PDB entry 1NIK | X-ray diffraction, 4.10 A resolution (low resolution: residue-level contacts below are approximate; hydrogen-bond / salt-bridge calls are withheld) | chains A and B of the 12 polymer chains in the assembly

== Chain A ==
Molecule: RPB1
Organism: Saccharomyces cerevisiae
Notes: EC 2.7.7.6
UniProtKB: P04050 (RPB1_YEAST); numbering as in UniProt (aligned over 1-1733)
Chain sequence (1733 residues; row label = number of the first residue in the row):
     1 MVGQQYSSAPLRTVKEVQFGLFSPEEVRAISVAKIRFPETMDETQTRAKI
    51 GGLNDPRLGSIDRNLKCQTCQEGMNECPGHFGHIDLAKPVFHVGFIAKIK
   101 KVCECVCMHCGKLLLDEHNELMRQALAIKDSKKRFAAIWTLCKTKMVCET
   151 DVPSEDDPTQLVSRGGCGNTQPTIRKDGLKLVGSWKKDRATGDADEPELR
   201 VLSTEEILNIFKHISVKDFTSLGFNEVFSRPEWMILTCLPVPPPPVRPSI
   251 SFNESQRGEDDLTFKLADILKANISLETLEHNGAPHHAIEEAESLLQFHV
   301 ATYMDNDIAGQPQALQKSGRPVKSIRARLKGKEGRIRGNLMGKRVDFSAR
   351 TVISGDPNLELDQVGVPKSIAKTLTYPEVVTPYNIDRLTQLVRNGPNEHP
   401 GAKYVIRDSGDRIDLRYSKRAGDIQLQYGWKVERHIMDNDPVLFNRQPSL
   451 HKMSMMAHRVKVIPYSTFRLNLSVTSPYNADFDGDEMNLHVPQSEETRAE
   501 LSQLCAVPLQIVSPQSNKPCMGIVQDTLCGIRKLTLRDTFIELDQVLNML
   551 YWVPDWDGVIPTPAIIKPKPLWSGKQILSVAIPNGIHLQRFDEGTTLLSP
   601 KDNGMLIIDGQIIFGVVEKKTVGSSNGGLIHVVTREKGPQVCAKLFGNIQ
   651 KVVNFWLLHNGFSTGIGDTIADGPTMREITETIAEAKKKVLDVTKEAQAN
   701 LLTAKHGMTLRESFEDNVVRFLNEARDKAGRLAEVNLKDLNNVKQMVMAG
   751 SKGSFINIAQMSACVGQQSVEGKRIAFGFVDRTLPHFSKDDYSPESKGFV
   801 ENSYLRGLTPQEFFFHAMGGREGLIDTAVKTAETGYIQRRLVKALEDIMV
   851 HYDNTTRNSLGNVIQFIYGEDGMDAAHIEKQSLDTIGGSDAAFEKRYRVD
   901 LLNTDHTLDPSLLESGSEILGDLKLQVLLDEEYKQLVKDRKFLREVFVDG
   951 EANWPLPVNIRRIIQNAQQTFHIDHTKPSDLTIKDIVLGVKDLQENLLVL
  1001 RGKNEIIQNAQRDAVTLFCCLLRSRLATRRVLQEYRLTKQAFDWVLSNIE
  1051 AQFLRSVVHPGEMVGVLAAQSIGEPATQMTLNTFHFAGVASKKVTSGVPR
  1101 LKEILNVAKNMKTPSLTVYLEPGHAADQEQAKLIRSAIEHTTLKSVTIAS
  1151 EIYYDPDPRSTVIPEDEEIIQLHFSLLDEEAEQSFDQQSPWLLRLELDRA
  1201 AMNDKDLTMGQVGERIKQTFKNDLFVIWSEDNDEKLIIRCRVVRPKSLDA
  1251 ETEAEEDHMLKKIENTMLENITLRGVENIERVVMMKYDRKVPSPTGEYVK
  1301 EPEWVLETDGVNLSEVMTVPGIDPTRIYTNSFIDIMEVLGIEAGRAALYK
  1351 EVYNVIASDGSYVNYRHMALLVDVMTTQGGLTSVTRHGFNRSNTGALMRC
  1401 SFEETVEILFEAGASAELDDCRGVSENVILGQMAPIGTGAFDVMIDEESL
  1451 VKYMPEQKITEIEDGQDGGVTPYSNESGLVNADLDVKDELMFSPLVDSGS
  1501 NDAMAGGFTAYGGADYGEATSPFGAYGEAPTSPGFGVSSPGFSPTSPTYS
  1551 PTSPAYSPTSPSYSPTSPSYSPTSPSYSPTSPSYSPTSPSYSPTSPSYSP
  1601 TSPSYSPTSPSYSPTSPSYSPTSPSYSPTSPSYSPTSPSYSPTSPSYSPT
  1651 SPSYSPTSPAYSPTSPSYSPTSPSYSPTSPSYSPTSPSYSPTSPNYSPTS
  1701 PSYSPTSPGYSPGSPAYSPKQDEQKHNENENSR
Not modelled in the structure: 1, 155-160, 187-198, 250-258, 315-320, 1082-1091, 1177-1186, 1244-1253, 1453-1733
Curated features (UniProtKB/Swiss-Prot):
  - region: Pro248 to Asp260 (Lid loop), Asn306 to Lys323 (Rudder loop), Pro810 to Glu822 (Bridging helix)
  - binding site (Zn(2+)): Cys67, Cys70, Cys77, His80, Cys107, Cys110, Cys148, Cys167
  - binding site (Mg(2+)): Asp481, Asp483, Asp485
  - modified residue: Thr1471 (Phosphothreonine)
  - cross-link (Glycyl lysine isopeptide (Lys-Gly)): Lys695 (interchain with G-Cter in ubiquitin), Lys1246 (interchain with G-Cter in ubiquitin), Lys1350 (interchain with G-Cter in ubiquitin)
Bound ions: Zn2+ site 1: Cys67, Cys70, His80; Zn2+ site 2: Cys110, Cys167

== Chain B ==
Molecule: ORF YOR151c
Organism: Saccharomyces cerevisiae
Notes: EC 2.7.7.6
UniProtKB: P08518 (RPB2_YEAST); residues 1-1224 here = UniProt positions 1-1224
Chain sequence (1224 residues; each row starts with the number of its first residue):
     1 MSDLANSEKYYDEDPYGFEDESAPITAEDSWAVISAFFREKGLVSQQLDS
    51 FNQFVDYTLQDIICEDSTLILEQLAQHTTESDNISRKYEISFGKIYVTKP
   101 MVNESDGVTHALYPQEARLRNLTYSSGLFVDVKKRTYEAIDVPGRELKYE
   151 LIAEESEDDSESGKVFIGRLPIMLRSKNCYLSEATESDLYKLKECPFDMG
   201 GYFIINGSEKVLIAQERSAGNIVQVFKKAAPSPISHVAEIRSALEKGSRF
   251 ISTLQVKLYGREGSSARTIKATLPYIKQDIPIVIIFRALGIIPDGEILEH
   301 ICYDVNDWQMLEMLKPCVEDGFVIQDRETALDFIGRRGTALGIKKEKRIQ
   351 YAKDILQKEFLPHITQLEGFESRKAFFLGYMINRLLLCALDRKDQDDRDH
   401 FGKKRLDLAGPLLAQLFKTLFKKLTKDIFRYMQRTVEEAHDFNMKLAINA
   451 KTITSGLKYALATGNWGEQKKAMSSRAGVSQVLNRYTYSSTLSHLRRTNT
   501 PIGRDGKLAKPRQLHNTHWGLVCPAETPEGQACGLVKNLSLMSCISVGTD
   551 PMPIITFLSEWGMEPLEDYVPHQSPDATRVFVNGVWHGVHRNPARLMETL
   601 RTLRRKGDINPEVSMIRDIREKELKIFTDAGRVYRPLFIVEDDESLGHKE
   651 LKVRKGHIAKLMATEYQDIEGGFEDVEEYTWSSLLNEGLVEYIDAEEEES
   701 ILIAMQPEDLEPAEANEENDLDVDPAKRIRVSHHATTFTHCEIHPSMILG
   751 VAASIIPFPDHNQSPRNTYQSAMGKQAMGVFLTNYNVRMDTMANILYYPQ
   801 KPLGTTRAMEYLKFRELPAGQNAIVAIACYSGYNQEDSMIMNQSSIDRGL
   851 FRSLFFRSYMDQEKKYGMSITETFEKPQRTNTLRMKHGTYDKLDDDGLIA
   901 PGVRVSGEDVIIGKTTPISPDEEELGQRTAYHSKRDASTPLRSTENGIVD
   951 QVLVTTNQDGLKFVKVRVRTTKIPQIGDKFASRHGQKGTIGITYRREDMP
  1001 FTAEGIVPDLIINPHAIPSRMTVAHLIECLLSKVAALSGNEGDASPFTDI
  1051 TVEGISKLLREHGYQSRGFEVMYNGHTGKKLMAQIFFGPTYYQRLRHMVD
  1101 DKIHARARGPMQVLTRQPVEGRSRDGGLRFGEMERDCMIAHGAASFLKER
  1151 LMEASDAFRVHICGICGLMTVIAKLNHNQFECKGCDNKIDIYQIHIPYAA
  1201 KLLFQELMAMNITPRLYTDRSRDF
Not modelled in the structure: 1-19, 71-89, 135-163, 336-344, 438-445, 468-476, 503-508, 669-677, 716-721, 920-932
Bound ions: Zn2+: Cys1163, Cys1166, Cys1182, Cys1185

== Chain A / chain B interface ==
Pairs across the interface - 392 pairs, chain A then chain B:
  Val2(A) with Ala1157(B)
  Gln4(A) with Arg1159(B)
  Gln5(A) with Arg1159(B)
  Tyr6(A) with Arg1159(B); Leu1175(B)
  Ser7(A) with His1161(B); Gln1193(B)
  Ser8(A) with Asn1178(B); Phe1180(B)
  Ala9(A) with Phe1180(B); Gln1193(B)
  Pro10(A) with Ile1191(B); Tyr1192(B); Gln1193(B)
  Leu11(A) with Gln1193(B); Ile1194(B); His1195(B)
  Arg12(A) with Tyr1192(B); Gln1193(B); Ile1194(B); Thr1218(B)
  Thr13(A) with Thr1218(B)
  Val14(A) with Tyr1217(B)
  Lys15(A) with Tyr1217(B); Thr1218(B); Asp1219(B); Arg1220(B)
  Glu16(A) with Arg1215(B); Leu1216(B); Tyr1217(B); Asp1219(B); Arg1220(B); Arg1222(B)
  Val17(A) with Arg1215(B)
  Gln18(A) with Thr1213(B); Arg1215(B); Tyr1217(B)
  Phe19(A) with Leu1207(B); Thr1213(B)
  Gly20(A) with Ile1212(B); Thr1213(B)
  Leu21(A) with Asn1211(B); Thr1213(B)
  Phe22(A) with Leu1168(B); Met1208(B); Asn1211(B); Thr1213(B)
  Glu26(A) with Arg1215(B)
  Ile30(A) with Leu1168(B); Thr1170(B); Lys1183(B)
  Gln68(A) with Ile1172(B)
  Thr69(A) with Lys1174(B)
  Cys70(A) with Ile1172(B); Ala1173(B)
  Gln71(A) with Asn1176(B)
  Glu72(A) with Leu1175(B)
  Glu76(A) with Phe1158(B); Arg1159(B); Leu1175(B)
  Gly79(A) with Lys1201(B); Gln1205(B)
  Phe81(A) with Gln1205(B); Met1208(B); Ala1209(B)
  His92(A) with Met1210(B)
  Phe228(A) with Arg1215(B)
  Leu236(A) with Asn1211(B)
  Pro240(A) with Met1208(B)
  Pro242(A) with Ala1209(B)
  Pro245(A) with Leu1114(B); Tyr1198(B); Lys1201(B)
  Val246(A) with Leu1114(B); Leu1202(B); Gln1205(B)
  Pro248(A) with Leu1114(B)
  Tyr303(A) with Ala1209(B)
  Met304(A) with Met1210(B)
  Ile325(A) with Met1210(B)
  Arg328(A) with Glu1206(B)
  Leu329(A) with Leu1203(B); Glu1206(B); Leu1207(B); Met1210(B)
  Arg335(A) with Leu1114(B); Leu1202(B); Glu1206(B)
  Arg337(A) with Arg1129(B)
  Gly338(A) with Gln1117(B); Arg1129(B)
  Asn339(A) with Thr1115(B); Gln1117(B); Asp1156(B); Ala1199(B)
  Leu340(A) with Pro1197(B); Ala1200(B); Leu1203(B)
  Met341(A) with Glu1132(B); Arg1135(B)
  Gly342(A) with Arg1129(B); Phe1130(B); Gly1131(B)
  Lys343(A) with Gln1117(B); Arg1129(B); Phe1130(B); Leu1151(B); Ser1155(B); Asp1156(B); Pro1197(B)
  Arg344(A) with Pro1118(B); Glu1120(B); Gly1127(B); Leu1128(B); Ser1155(B)
  Val345(A) with Gly1127(B); Leu1128(B); Arg1150(B); Ala1154(B)
  Asp346(A) with Arg1106(B); Arg1108(B); Pro1118(B); Arg1150(B); Ala1154(B); Ser1155(B)
  Phe347(A) with Arg1106(B); Ala1107(B); Arg1108(B); Arg1150(B)
  Ser348(A) with Ala1105(B); Arg1106(B); Leu1128(B)
  Ala349(A) with Ala1105(B); Leu1128(B)
  Arg350(A) with Lys1102(B); Ile1103(B); His1104(B); Leu1128(B)
  Thr351(A) with Ile1103(B)
  Val352(A) with Val1099(B)
  Asp356(A) with Tyr833(B)
  Pro357(A) with Ser831(B); Gly832(B); Tyr833(B)
  Asn358(A) with Tyr833(B)
  Ile370(A) with Ala1105(B)
  Thr373(A) with Ala1105(B); Ala1107(B)
  Leu374(A) with Arg1106(B)
  Arg412(A) with Arg1108(B)
  Leu443(A) with Met1138(B); Phe1146(B)
  Asn445(A) with Glu1134(B)
  Gln447(A) with Arg1129(B); Glu1134(B)
  Ser449(A) with Met1133(B); Glu1134(B); Cys1137(B)
  His451(A) with Cys1137(B)
  Lys452(A) with Ala1140(B); His1141(B)
  Met455(A) with Phe1130(B); Glu1134(B); Cys1137(B); Met1138(B); His1141(B)
  Tyr465(A) with Ile976(B)
  Ser466(A) with Gln975(B); Val1099(B); Asp1100(B); Ile1103(B)
  Thr467(A) with Ile976(B); Gly977(B); Val1099(B)
  Arg469(A) with Ile976(B); Gly991(B)
  Leu472(A) with Gln835(B)
  Asp481(A) with Glu836(B); Asp837(B)
  Phe482(A) with Gln835(B); Glu836(B); Asp837(B); Ser838(B); Thr989(B)
  Asp483(A) with Glu836(B); Asp837(B); Lys979(B); Lys987(B); Thr989(B)
  Gly484(A) with Thr989(B)
  Glu486(A) with Lys1102(B)
  Asn488(A) with Leu1128(B)
  His490(A) with Phe1130(B); Arg1150(B)
  Val491(A) with Arg1150(B)
  Pro492(A) with Glu1149(B)
  Gln493(A) with Glu1149(B)
  Ser494(A) with Glu1149(B); Glu1153(B)
  Thr497(A) with Phe1146(B); Glu1149(B)
  Glu500(A) with Ala1143(B); Ala1144(B); Ser1145(B); Phe1146(B)
  Leu501(A) with Phe1146(B)
  Leu504(A) with His1141(B); Gly1142(B)
  Cys505(A) with His1141(B)
  Gln510(A) with His1141(B)
  Val524(A) with Gln835(B)
  Gln525(A) with Gln835(B); Glu836(B); His1015(B)
  Asp526(A) with Cys829(B); Gly832(B); Gln835(B); Asn1013(B); His1015(B)
  Cys529(A) with His1015(B)
  Leu657(A) with Cys829(B)
  Leu658(A) with Tyr830(B); Ser831(B); Asn1074(B); His1076(B)
  His659(A) with Asn1074(B); Thr1077(B); Leu1081(B)
  Asn660(A) with Leu1081(B); Met1082(B); Ala1083(B)
  Gly661(A) with Leu1081(B); Ala1083(B)
  Phe662(A) with Ala828(B); Cys829(B); Pro1014(B); Ala1083(B)
  Ser663(A) with Ile827(B); Gln1084(B); Ile1085(B); Phe1086(B)
  Thr664(A) with Ile827(B); Phe1086(B)
  Gly665(A) with Leu1026(B); Phe1086(B)
  Ile666(A) with Leu1026(B); Leu1030(B); Val1052(B); Arg1067(B); Phe1086(B)
  Asp668(A) with Phe1069(B)
  Ile670(A) with Arg1067(B)
  Asn742(A) with Phe1069(B)
  Met746(A) with His1015(B); Pro1018(B)
  Ser751(A) with His1015(B)
  Lys752(A) with His1015(B); Ser1019(B)
  Gly753(A) with Pro1018(B)
  Asn757(A) with Pro1018(B); Ser1019(B); Met1021(B)
  Gln760(A) with Met1021(B)
  Met761(A) with Pro1018(B); Val1023(B)
  Glu771(A) with Lys510(B)
  Ala776(A) with Asn516(B)
  Gly778(A) with His400(B); His515(B); Asn516(B); Thr517(B)
  Phe779(A) with Asn516(B); Thr517(B); Glu698(B); Glu699(B)
  Val780(A) with Glu699(B)
  Arg782(A) with Glu698(B); Glu699(B); Ile701(B); Leu702(B)
  Thr783(A) with Asn516(B)
  Pro785(A) with Glu698(B); Ile701(B); Leu702(B); Ile703(B)
  His786(A) with Trp519(B); Ile703(B); Met705(B); Glu742(B)
  Phe787(A) with Leu702(B)
  Lys789(A) with Arg620(B)
  Glu795(A) with Val731(B)
  Glu801(A) with Ile729(B)
  Asn802(A) with Arg728(B); Ile729(B)
  Tyr804(A) with His761(B); Asn762(B); Gln763(B); Met1021(B)
  Leu805(A) with His761(B); Val1052(B)
  Arg806(A) with Pro725(B); Lys727(B); Arg728(B); Ile729(B); His761(B)
  Gly807(A) with Arg728(B); Asp760(B); His761(B)
  Leu808(A) with Arg728(B); Asp760(B); Phe1047(B)
  Thr809(A) with Ile729(B)
  Pro810(A) with Trp519(B); Met705(B); Pro745(B); Phe1047(B)
  Gln811(A) with Met705(B)
  Phe813(A) with Pro524(B); Ile748(B); Pro759(B); Asn767(B)
  Phe814(A) with Leu514(B); Asn516(B); Trp519(B)
  His816(A) with Gln763(B); Ser764(B)
  Ala817(A) with Leu514(B); Ser764(B)
  Met818(A) with Leu514(B); Asn516(B)
  Gly820(A) with Ser764(B)
  Arg821(A) with Arg512(B); Leu514(B); Pro524(B); Thr527(B); Gly534(B)
  Glu822(A) with Gln513(B)
  Leu824(A) with Thr768(B); Tyr769(B)
  Ile825(A) with Arg512(B); Gln513(B); Cys533(B)
  Ala828(A) with Gly530(B)
  Gln838(A) with Met1133(B)
  Arg839(A) with Glu1132(B)
  Val842(A) with Asp1136(B)
  Lys843(A) with Glu1132(B); Arg1135(B)
  Glu846(A) with Arg1135(B)
  Met1063(A) with Ile1139(B)
  Val1066(A) with Asp1136(B); Ala1140(B)
  Gln1070(A) with Asp1136(B); Cys1137(B); Ala1140(B)
  Asn1265(A) with Gly263(B)
  Glu1269(A) with Glu262(B); Gly263(B)
  Leu1409(A) with Leu1207(B); Ile1212(B)
  Phe1410(A) with Met1210(B); Ile1212(B)
  Leu1418(A) with Arg1222(B)
  Asp1420(A) with Arg1220(B)
  Cys1421(A) with Arg1220(B)
  Arg1422(A) with Arg1220(B)
  Val1424(A) with Ile1139(B)
  Val1428(A) with Arg1135(B); Leu1151(B)
  Ile1429(A) with Pro1197(B); Ala1200(B)
  Leu1430(A) with His1195(B); Ile1196(B); Pro1197(B); Phe1204(B)
  Gly1431(A) with Lys1148(B); Met1152(B); Pro1197(B)
  Met1433(A) with Ala1144(B); Ser1145(B)
  Ala1434(A) with Ala1144(B)
  Ile1436(A) with Ile1139(B); Gly1142(B); Ala1143(B); Ala1144(B)
  Gly1437(A) with Gly1142(B)
  Thr1438(A) with Gly1142(B); Ala1143(B); Ala1144(B); Ser1145(B)
  Gly1439(A) with Ala1144(B)
Also at the interface, not in a pair above, chain A (210 interface residues in all): Val27, Ala29, Val32, Asn75, Pro78, Cys238, Pro243, Ile336, Ile353, Ser354, Gly355, Thr375, Tyr417, Thr475, Thr527, Gln545, Gly667, Thr680, Lys687, Val743, Val770, Ile775, Phe777, Leu784, Ser788, Lys1144, Lys1261, Gly1413, Ser1425, Gln1432
Also at the interface, not in a pair above, chain B (194 interface residues in all): Ser264, Glu312, Asp397, His518, Ala525, Arg635, Ala695, Ser700, Ala726, Arg730, Leu749, Pro765, Asn834, His887, Gly988, Ile990, Ile1027, Lys1079, Gly1109, Met1111, Arg1116, Val1119, Gly1121, Leu1147, Cys1166, His1177, Gly1184

== Overview ==
The interface between chain A and chain B involves 210 residues on one side and 194 on the other. Cys67(A),
Cys70(A) and His80(A) form the Zn2+ site 1. Curated annotation (UniProt) lists 8 Zn2+-binding residues and 3
Mg2+-binding residues on chain A.
Chain A is RPB1 and chain B is ORF YOR151c, both from Saccharomyces cerevisiae; the structure, Wild Type RNA
Polymerase II, was determined by X-ray diffraction.
